8YX8 - chains B and C of the 5 polymer chains in the assembly; structure by electron microscopy, 2.80 A resolution.

# Chain B (and C)
Name: Ligand-gated cation channel ZACN
Source organism: Homo sapiens
Notes: chain C of this document is another copy of the same molecule, construct and numbering; everything in this record applies to it too
UniProtKB: Q401N2 (ZACN_HUMAN); the construct has insertions or renumbered stretches relative to UniProt, so the offset changes along the chain: -7 to 28 = UniProt 1-36; 37-412 = UniProt 37-412
Chain sequence (420 residues; numbered -7 to 412; the number before each row is that of its first residue; numbers below 1 keep their minus sign (Met-7 is residue -7)):
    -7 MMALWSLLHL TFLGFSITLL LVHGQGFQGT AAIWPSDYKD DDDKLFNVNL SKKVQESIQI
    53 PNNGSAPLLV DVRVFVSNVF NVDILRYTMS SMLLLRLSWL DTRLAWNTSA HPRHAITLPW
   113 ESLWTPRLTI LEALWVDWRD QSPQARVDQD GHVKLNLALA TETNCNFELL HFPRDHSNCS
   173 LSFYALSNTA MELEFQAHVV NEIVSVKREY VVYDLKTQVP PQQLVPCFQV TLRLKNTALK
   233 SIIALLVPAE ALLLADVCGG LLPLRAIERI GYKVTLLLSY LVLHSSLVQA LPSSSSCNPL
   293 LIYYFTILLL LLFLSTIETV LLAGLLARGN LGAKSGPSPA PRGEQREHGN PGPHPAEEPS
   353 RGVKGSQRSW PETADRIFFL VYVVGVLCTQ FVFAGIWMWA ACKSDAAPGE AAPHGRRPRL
Not modelled in the structure: -7 to 46, 321-359, 410-412
Disulfide bonds: Cys157-Cys171, Cys289-Cys394
Covalently attached groups: N-acetylglucosamine (NAG) linked to Asn55, Asn170
Differences from the reference sequence: insertion (29-36)

# Chain B / chain C interface
Residue-residue contacts - 95 pairs, chain B then chain C:
  Gln47(B) - Leu110(C)
  Ile50(B) - Gln136(C)
  Gln51(B) - Arg105(C)
  Gln51(B) - Ile108(C)
  Gln51(B) - Thr109(C)  hydrogen bond (side chain-backbone)
  Ile52(B) - Arg105(C)  hydrogen bond (backbone-side chain)
  Asn54(B) - Arg105(C)  hydrogen bond
  Arg78(B) - Asn73(C)  hydrogen bond
  Arg78(B) - Arg200(C)  hydrogen bond (backbone-side chain)
  Tyr79(B) - Lys199(C)
  Tyr79(B) - Arg200(C)
  Arg95(B) - Arg105(C)
  Trp112(B) - Gln133(C)
  Arg119(B) - Gln136(C)
  Thr121(B) - Arg131(C)
  Thr121(B) - Asp132(C)
  Thr121(B) - Ala150(C)
  Ile122(B) - Arg131(C)  hydrogen bond (backbone-side chain)
  Leu123(B) - Ser69(C)
  Leu123(B) - Met84(C)
  Leu123(B) - Leu86(C)  hydrophobic
  Leu123(B) - Arg131(C)
  Glu124(B) - Met84(C)
  Ala125(B) - Met84(C)
  Ala125(B) - Arg131(C)
  Leu126(B) - Phe72(C)  hydrophobic
  Leu126(B) - Met84(C)  hydrophobic
  Leu126(B) - Ala152(C)
  Gln133(B) - Gln133(C)
  Asn156(B) - Asn70(C)
  Asn156(B) - Val196(C)
  Asn156(B) - Ser197(C)
  Asn156(B) - Arg200(C)  hydrogen bond
  Asn158(B) - Val196(C)  hydrogen bond (side chain-backbone)
  Asn158(B) - Ser197(C)  hydrogen bond
  Phe159(B) - Lys199(C)  hydrogen bond (backbone-side chain)
  Glu160(B) - Lys199(C)
  Leu178(B) - Leu86(C)  hydrophobic
  Leu178(B) - Asn148(C)
  Ser179(B) - Arg138(C)  hydrogen bond (backbone-side chain)
  Thr181(B) - Arg138(C)
  Glu184(B) - Arg138(C)  salt bridge
  Ala258(B) - Glu260(C)
  Ile259(B) - Ile259(C)  hydrophobic
  Ile259(B) - Glu260(C)
  Ile262(B) - Leu254(C)  hydrophobic
  Ile262(B) - Glu260(C)
  Ile262(B) - Tyr264(C)  hydrophobic
  Val266(B) - Tyr264(C)  hydrophobic
  Val266(B) - Thr267(C)
  Leu270(B) - Ser271(C)
  Leu273(B) - Pro240(C)  hydrophobic
  His276(B) - Ile235(C)  hydrogen bond (side chain-backbone)
  Val280(B) - Lys232(C)
  Val280(B) - Ala236(C)  hydrophobic
  Gln281(B) - Ala236(C)
  Leu283(B) - Lys232(C)
  Ser285(B) - Glu201(C)
  Ser285(B) - Ala230(C)
  Ser285(B) - Leu231(C)  hydrogen bond (side chain-backbone)
  Ser285(B) - Lys232(C)
  Ser287(B) - Val198(C)  hydrogen bond (side chain-backbone)
  Ser287(B) - Lys199(C)
  Ser287(B) - Arg200(C)
  Ser287(B) - Thr229(C)
  Asn290(B) - Leu231(C)
  Thr298(B) - Ile235(C)
  Leu302(B) - Val239(C)  hydrophobic
  Phe305(B) - Ala243(C)
  Phe305(B) - Leu244(C)
  Ile309(B) - Leu246(C)  hydrophobic
  Ile309(B) - Cys250(C)  hydrophobic
  Val312(B) - Cys250(C)
  Val312(B) - Gly251(C)
  Val312(B) - Leu254(C)  hydrophobic
  Val312(B) - Tyr264(C)  hydrophobic
  Leu313(B) - Cys250(C)  hydrophobic
  Leu313(B) - Leu253(C)  hydrophobic
  Ala319(B) - Pro255(C)  hydrophobic
  Arg320(B) - Leu253(C)  hydrogen bond (side chain-backbone)
  Ser396(B) - Lys199(C)
  Asp397(B) - Val198(C)
  Ala399(B) - Ile195(C)
  Ala399(B) - Val196(C)
  Ala399(B) - Ser197(C)
  Ala399(B) - Val198(C)
  Pro400(B) - Asn193(C)
  Pro400(B) - Ile195(C)
  Gly401(B) - Glu194(C)
  Gly401(B) - Ile195(C)  hydrogen bond (backbone-backbone)
  Glu402(B) - Val196(C)
  His406(B) - Phe67(C)
  His406(B) - Leu86(C)
  His406(B) - Arg88(C)  hydrogen bond
  His406(B) - Glu194(C)
Also at the interface, not in a pair above, chain B (69 interface residues in all): Pro53, Thr80, Glu113, Trp127, Val128, Trp130, Asn180, Ser277, Ser286, Ile294, Tyr295, Thr308, Ala315, Gly316, Ala404, Pro405
Also at the interface, not in a pair above, chain C (59 interface residues in all): Ala107, Asp129, Ser134, Val203, Ala247, Arg257, Leu268, Leu270, Ser278

# In short
69 residues of chain B face 59 of chain C across their interface; the contacts include 17 hydrogen bonds and 1
salt bridge. Polar contacts include Glu184(B)-Arg138(C), Gln51(B)-Thr109(C) and Ile52(B)-Arg105(C). Covalently
linked N-acetylglucosamine: at Asn55(B) and Asn170(B).
Chain B and chain C are both Ligand-gated cation channel ZACN (Homo sapiens); the structure, Structure of a
Cys-loop Receptor in Apo State, was determined by electron microscopy together with 8YX7 from the same study.
